Entry 5W5C (X-ray diffraction, 1.85 A resolution); this record covers chains E and F of the 6 polymer chains in the assembly.

[Chain E]
Protein: Complexin-1
Organism: Rattus norvegicus
UniProt: P63041 (CPLX1_RAT); numbering as in UniProt (aligned over 1-83)
Sequence (83 residues; row label = number of the first residue in the row):
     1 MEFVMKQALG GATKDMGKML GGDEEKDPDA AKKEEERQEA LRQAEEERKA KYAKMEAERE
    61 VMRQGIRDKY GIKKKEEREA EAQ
Unresolved in the structure: 1-50, 76-83
UniProt features mapped onto this chain:
  - region: Arg48 to Tyr70 (Interaction with the SNARE complex)

[Chain F]
Protein: Synaptotagmin-1
Organism: Rattus norvegicus
UniProt: P21707 (SYT1_RAT); residue numbers follow UniProt; this construct covers 140-421
Sequence (282 residues; row label = number of the first residue in the row):
   140 EKLGKLQYSL DYDFQNNQLL VGIIQAAELP ALDMGGTSDP YVKVFLLPDK KKKFETKVHR
   200 KTLNPVFNEQ FTFKVPYSEL GGKTLVMAVY DFDRFSKHDI IGEFKVPMNT VDFGHVTEEW
   260 RDLQSAEKEE QEKLGDICFS LRYVPTAGKL TVVILEAKNL KKMDVGGLSD PYVKIHLMQN
   320 GKRLKKKKTT IKKNTLNPYY NESFSFEVPF EQIQKVQVVV TVLDYDKIGK NDAIGKVFVG
   380 YNSTGAELRH WSDMLANPRR PIAQWHTLQV EEEVDAMLAV KK
Unresolved in the structure: 140-142, 170-175, 188-190, 233-238, 419-421
UniProt features mapped onto this chain:
  - binding site (Ca(2+)): Leu171, Asp172, Asp178, Asp230, Phe231, Asp232, Ser235, Lys236, Asp238, Asp303, Asp309, Asp363, Asp365, Asp371
  - modified residue: Tyr229 (Phosphotyrosine), Ser264 (Phosphoserine), Ser342 (Phosphoserine), Ser344 (Phosphoserine)
  - mutagenesis: Arg233 (R233Q: Impaired Ca(2+)-affinity), Met302 (M302K: Fails to localize at nerve terminals), Asp303 (D303G: Fails to relocalize to nerve terminals after stimulation of neurotransmitter release), Asp365 (D365E: Fails to relocalize to nerve terminals after stimulation of neurotransmitter release), Ile367 (I367T: Slows synaptic vesicle fusion kinetics and exocytosis. Impairs the kinetics of synaptic vesicle endocytosis), Asn370 (N370K: Slows synaptic vesicle fusion kinetics and exocytosis)
What the authors report for this chain:
  - mutagenesis - T383Q/G384Q: unchanged binding to Complexin-1 (chain E) (proposed by the authors, not directly observed)
  - mutagenesis - R281A/E295A/Y338W/R398A/R399A, D309A/D363A/D365A, L387Q/L394Q: decreased signaling

[How chain E and chain F interact]
Contacting residue pairs (8):
  Val61(E) with Glu412(F)
  Met62(E) with Glu412(F)
  Asp68(E) with Gln408(F)
  Lys69(E) with Thr383(F), hydrogen bond (backbone-side chain); Gly384(F); Gln408(F); Met416(F), hydrogen bond
  Tyr70(E) with Gly384(F)
Interface residues without a listed pair, chain E (7 interface residues in all): Gly65, Lys74
Interface residues without a listed pair, chain F (9 interface residues in all): Glu271, Glu386, Thr406, Leu407
The authors on this interface:
  - residue pairs: Asp68(E)-Glu386(F) (backbone contact), Lys69(E)-Thr383(F) (hydrogen bond)

[In short]
7 residues of chain E and 9 residues of chain F are in contact, with 2 hydrogen bonds. Polar pairs include
Lys69(E)-Thr383(F) and Lys69(E)-Met416(F). The authors report a backbone contact between Asp68(E) and
Glu386(F); a hydrogen bond between Lys69(E) and Thr383(F). From the paper: R281A/E295A/Y338W/R398A/R399A,
D309A/D363A/D365A and L387Q/L394Q of chain F reduce signaling; T383Q/G384Q of chain F leave binding to
Complexin-1 (chain E) unchanged.
Chain E is Complexin-1 and chain F is Synaptotagmin-1, both from Rattus norvegicus; the structure, Crystal
structure of the primed SNARE-Complexin-Synaptotagmin-1 C2AB complex, was determined by X-ray diffraction
(same publication as 5W5D).
